Entry 7D6C (X-ray diffraction, 2.89 A resolution); this record covers chains 4 and F of the 3 polymer chains in the assembly.

[Chain 4 (and F)]
Molecule: Carboxysome assembly protein CcmN
Source organism: Synechococcus elongatus (strain PCC 7942 / FACHB-805)
Notes: chain F of this document is another copy of the same molecule, construct and numbering; everything in this record applies to it too
UniProt: P46204 (CCMN_SYNE7); residue numbers follow UniProt; this construct covers 1-118
Chain sequence (122 residues; numbered -3 to 118; the number before each row is that of its first residue; numbers below 1 keep their minus sign (Phe-3 is residue -3)):
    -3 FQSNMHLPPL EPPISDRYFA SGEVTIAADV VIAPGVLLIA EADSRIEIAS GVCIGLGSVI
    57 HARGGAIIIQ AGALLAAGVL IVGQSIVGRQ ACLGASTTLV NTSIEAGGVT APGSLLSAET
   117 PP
Unresolved in the structure: -3 to 10, 115-118 (chain F: 118)
Differences from the reference sequence: linker (-3 to 0)
What the authors report for this chain:
  - self-association interface (contacts with another copy of this molecule); pairs are residue here / residue on that copy: Arg59-Gly68 (hydrogen bond)

[Interface between chain 4 and chain F]
Contacting residue pairs (39; chain 4 residue first):
  Ser11(4) - Pro9(F)  hydrogen bond (backbone-backbone)
  Ser11(4) - Ile10(F)
  Ser11(4) - Ser11(F)
  Ser11(4) - Asp12(F)
  Arg13(4) - Asp12(F)  salt bridge
  Phe15(4) - Pro30(F)
  Pro30(4) - Leu52(F)
  Leu33(4) - Ile50(F)
  Ile35(4) - Val27(F)  hydrophobic
  Leu52(4) - Leu6(F)
  Leu52(4) - Pro8(F)  hydrophobic
  Leu52(4) - Leu52(F)  hydrophobic
  Gly53(4) - Leu52(F)
  Gly53(4) - Ala73(F)
  Val55(4) - Gly51(F)
  His57(4) - Cys49(F)  hydrogen bond
  His57(4) - Leu70(F)
  Arg59(4) - Gly68(F)  hydrogen bond (side chain-backbone)
  Arg59(4) - Leu70(F)
  Arg59(4) - Gln86(F)  hydrogen bond
  Gly74(4) - Leu6(F)
  Gly74(4) - Ala91(F)
  Leu76(4) - Leu89(F)
  Val78(4) - Leu70(F)  hydrophobic
  Ser92(4) - Asn0(F)
  Ser92(4) - Ala91(F)
  Ser92(4) - Pro108(F)
  Thr94(4) - Gly90(F)
  Thr94(4) - Pro108(F)
  Pro108(4) - Gln-2(F)
  Pro108(4) - Ser-1(F)
  Pro108(4) - Met1(F)  hydrophobic
  Gly109(4) - Ser-1(F)
  Gly109(4) - Asn0(F)
  Gly109(4) - Pro108(F)
  Ser110(4) - Pro108(F)
  Leu111(4) - Val105(F)  hydrophobic
  Leu111(4) - Thr106(F)
  Leu111(4) - Ala107(F)  hydrophobic
Interface residues without a listed pair, chain 4 (25 interface residues in all): Gly31, Ala73, Val96, Ala107, Ser113
Interface residues without a listed pair, chain F (33 interface residues in all): Glu7, Ala29, Gly47, Leu71, Ala72, Cys88

[Overview]
The interface between chain 4 and chain F involves 25 residues on one side and 33 on the other; the contacts
include 4 hydrogen bonds and 1 salt bridge. Among the polar pairs are Arg13(4)-Asp12(F), His57(4)-Cys49(F) and
Arg59(4)-Gly68(F). From the paper: a self-association interface involving Arg59(4).
Chain 4 and chain F are both Carboxysome assembly protein CcmN (Synechococcus elongatus (strain PCC 7942 /
FACHB-805)); the structure, Crystal structure of CcmM N-terminal domain in complex with CcmN, was determined
by X-ray diffraction.
